Entry 8WRW (electron microscopy, 3.01 A resolution); this record covers chains A and B of the 4 polymer chains in the assembly.

[Chain A]
Molecule: Cas12-1-N1
From: unclassified sequences
Chain sequence (359 residues; numbered 1 to 359; the number before each row is that of its first residue):
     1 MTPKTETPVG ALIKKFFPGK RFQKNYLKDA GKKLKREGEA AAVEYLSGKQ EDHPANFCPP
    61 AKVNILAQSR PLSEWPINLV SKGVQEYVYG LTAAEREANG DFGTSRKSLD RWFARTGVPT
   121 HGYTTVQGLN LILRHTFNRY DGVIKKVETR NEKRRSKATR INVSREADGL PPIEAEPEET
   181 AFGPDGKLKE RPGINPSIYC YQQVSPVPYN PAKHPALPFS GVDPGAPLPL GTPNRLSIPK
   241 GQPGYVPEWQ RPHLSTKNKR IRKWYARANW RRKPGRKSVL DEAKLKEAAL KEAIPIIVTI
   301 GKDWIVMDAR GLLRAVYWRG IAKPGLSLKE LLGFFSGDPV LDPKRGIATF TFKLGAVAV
Disordered / not traced: 1-57, 184-185, 212-213, 216-219, 223-224, 253-260, 277-286, 356-359

[Chain B]
Molecule: crRNA
From: unclassified sequences
Sequence (46 nucleotides; each row starts with the number of its first residue; numbers below 1 keep their minus sign (U-25 is residue -25)):
   -25 UCAACGCUUG CUCGGUUCGC CGAGACUCCC CUACGUGCUG CUGAAG
Disordered / not traced: -25 to -20

[Interface between chain A and chain B]
Contacting residue pairs (78):
  Pro59(A) - U1(B)  phosphate contact
  Pro60(A) - U1(B)  sugar contact
  Pro60(A) - C2(B)  sugar contact
  Asn64(A) - U-17(B)  base contact
  Asn64(A) - G-16(B)  sugar contact
  Lys146(A) - U6(B)  base contact
  Glu190(A) - U6(B)  hydrogen bond to the sugar
  Glu190(A) - A7(B)  phosphate contact
  Pro192(A) - C5(B)  sugar contact
  Gly193(A) - C5(B)  hydrogen bond to the phosphate
  Asn195(A) - C4(B)  hydrogen bond to the sugar
  Ser197(A) - C3(B)  sugar contact
  Pro229(A) - U-18(B)  base contact
  Leu230(A) - C-19(B)  phosphate contact
  Leu230(A) - U-18(B)  phosphate contact
  Gly231(A) - U-18(B)  phosphate contact
  Arg235(A) - C-5(B)  salt bridge to the phosphate
  Pro243(A) - C-6(B)  phosphate contact
  Gly244(A) - C-6(B)  sugar contact
  Tyr245(A) - G-7(B)  hydrogen bond to the sugar
  Tyr245(A) - C-6(B)  sugar contact
  Val246(A) - C-5(B)  phosphate contact
  Pro247(A) - G-7(B)  base contact
  Trp249(A) - U-10(B)  sugar contact
  Trp249(A) - U-9(B)  stacking on the base
  Trp249(A) - G-7(B)  base contact
  Gln250(A) - G-11(B)  base contact
  Gln250(A) - C-5(B)  sugar contact
  Ile261(A) - C-19(B)  hydrogen bond to the sugar
  Ile261(A) - U-18(B)  sugar contact
  Ile261(A) - U-17(B)  phosphate contact
  Arg262(A) - U-17(B)  phosphate contact
  Arg262(A) - G-4(B)  hydrogen bond to the base
  Arg262(A) - A-3(B)  base contact
  Lys263(A) - U-18(B)  phosphate contact
  Lys263(A) - U-17(B)  hydrogen bond to the phosphate
  Trp264(A) - C-6(B)  phosphate contact
  Tyr265(A) - U-18(B)  hydrogen bond to the base
  Tyr265(A) - U-17(B)  sugar contact
  Tyr265(A) - G-16(B)  phosphate contact
  Ala266(A) - U-17(B)  phosphate contact
  Ala266(A) - G-16(B)  phosphate contact
  Arg267(A) - G-16(B)  hydrogen bond to the phosphate
  Arg267(A) - C-15(B)  salt bridge to the phosphate
  Asn269(A) - C-6(B)  hydrogen bond to the base
  Asn269(A) - C-5(B)  hydrogen bond to the base
  Trp270(A) - C-6(B)  base contact
  Arg271(A) - C-13(B)  base contact
  Arg271(A) - G-12(B)  hydrogen bond to the base
  Lys273(A) - G-12(B)  salt bridge to the phosphate
  Lys273(A) - G-11(B)  salt bridge to the phosphate
  Gly275(A) - U-10(B)  base contact
  Arg276(A) - G-12(B)  hydrogen bond to the base
  Arg276(A) - G-11(B)  hydrogen bond to the base
  Arg276(A) - U-10(B)  hydrogen bond to the base
  Arg276(A) - C-8(B)  base contact
  Arg276(A) - C-6(B)  base contact
  Arg276(A) - C-5(B)  base contact
  Ala289(A) - U-17(B)  sugar contact
  Glu292(A) - U-18(B)  hydrogen bond to the base
  Ile294(A) - U-18(B)  base contact
  Asp308(A) - U-17(B)  base contact
  Arg310(A) - U-18(B)  hydrogen bond to the base
  Arg310(A) - U-17(B)  hydrogen bond to the sugar
  Gly311(A) - U-17(B)  base contact
  Leu313(A) - U-18(B)  base contact
  Arg314(A) - C-19(B)  base contact
  Arg314(A) - U-17(B)  hydrogen bond to the base
  Arg314(A) - G-16(B)  hydrogen bond to the base
  Arg314(A) - A-1(B)  base contact
  Arg314(A) - C0(B)  base contact
  Trp318(A) - C-19(B)  base contact
  Trp318(A) - C0(B)  stacking on the base
  Trp318(A) - U1(B)  phosphate contact
  Asp342(A) - C3(B)  phosphate contact
  Lys344(A) - C4(B)  salt bridge to the phosphate
  Arg345(A) - C3(B)  salt bridge to the phosphate
  Arg345(A) - C4(B)  salt bridge to the phosphate
Also at the interface, not in a pair above, chain A (53 interface residues in all): Lys62, Ile194, Pro196, Thr232, Gln242, Ala268, Ala293, Tyr317

[Overview]
53 residues of chain A and 25 residues of chain B are in contact, with 20 hydrogen bonds, 7 salt bridges and 2
aromatic stacking contacts. Polar pairs include Arg262(A)-G-4(B), Tyr265(A)-U-18(B) and Asn269(A)-C-6(B).
Chain A is Cas12-1-N1 and chain B is crRNA, both from unclassified sequences; the structure, Cryo-EM mini
structure of Cas12-1-N1/crRNA/Target DNA complex, was determined by electron microscopy.
